PDB entry 4QWJ | X-ray diffraction, 2.90 A resolution | chains J and X of the 28 polymer chains in the assembly

[Chain J (and X)]
Protein: Proteasome subunit beta type-4
From: Saccharomyces cerevisiae
Notes: chain X of this document is another copy of the same molecule, construct and numbering; everything in this record applies to it too
UniProtKB: P22141 (PSB4_YEAST); numbering as in UniProt (aligned over 1-198)
Amino-acid sequence (198 residues; each row starts with the number of its first residue):
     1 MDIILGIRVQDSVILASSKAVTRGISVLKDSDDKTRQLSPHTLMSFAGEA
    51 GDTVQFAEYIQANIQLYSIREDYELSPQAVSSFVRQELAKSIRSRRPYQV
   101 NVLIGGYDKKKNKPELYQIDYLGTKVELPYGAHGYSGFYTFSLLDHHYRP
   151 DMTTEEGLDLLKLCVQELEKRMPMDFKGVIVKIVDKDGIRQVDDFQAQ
Unresolved in the structure: 196-198
Curated features (UniProtKB/Swiss-Prot):
  - modified residue: Met-1 (N-acetylmethionine), Ser-76 (Phosphoserine)

[Chain J / chain X interface]
Residue-residue contacts (39; chain J residue first):
  Thr-22(J) / Pro-173(X)
  Gly-24(J) / Pro-173(X)
  Ile-25(J) / Tyr-135(X)  hydrophobic
  Ile-25(J) / Tyr-139(X)  hydrogen bond (backbone-side chain)
  Ile-25(J) / Arg-171(X)
  Ile-25(J) / Pro-173(X)
  Ser-26(J) / Tyr-139(X)  hydrogen bond
  Ser-26(J) / Arg-171(X)
  Val-27(J) / Lys-170(X)
  Val-27(J) / Arg-171(X)  hydrogen bond (backbone-side chain)
  Val-27(J) / Met-172(X)
  Leu-28(J) / Arg-171(X)
  Asp-30(J) / Lys-170(X)  salt bridge
  Tyr-135(J) / Ile-25(X)  hydrophobic
  Tyr-139(J) / Ile-25(X)  hydrogen bond (side chain-backbone)
  Tyr-139(J) / Ser-26(X)  hydrogen bond
  Glu-169(J) / Lys-177(X)  hydrogen bond (backbone-side chain)
  Lys-170(J) / Val-27(X)
  Lys-170(J) / Asp-30(X)  salt bridge
  Lys-170(J) / Lys-177(X)  hydrogen bond (backbone-side chain)
  Arg-171(J) / Ile-25(X)
  Arg-171(J) / Ser-26(X)
  Arg-171(J) / Val-27(X)  hydrogen bond (side chain-backbone)
  Arg-171(J) / Leu-28(X)
  Met-172(J) / Val-27(X)
  Pro-173(J) / Thr-22(X)
  Pro-173(J) / Gly-24(X)
  Pro-173(J) / Ile-25(X)
  Pro-173(J) / Met-174(X)
  Pro-173(J) / Asp-175(X)  hydrogen bond (backbone-backbone)
  Met-174(J) / Pro-173(X)
  Met-174(J) / Met-174(X)  hydrophobic
  Met-174(J) / Asp-175(X)
  Asp-175(J) / Glu-169(X)
  Asp-175(J) / Pro-173(X)  hydrogen bond (backbone-backbone)
  Asp-175(J) / Met-174(X)
  Asp-175(J) / Asp-175(X)
  Lys-177(J) / Glu-169(X)  hydrogen bond (side chain-backbone)
  Lys-177(J) / Lys-170(X)  hydrogen bond (side chain-backbone)
Also at the interface, not in a pair above, chain J (18 interface residues in all): Phe-138
Also at the interface, not in a pair above, chain X (18 interface residues in all): Phe-138

[Overview]
The chain J/chain X interface involves 18 residues from each chain; the contacts include 12 hydrogen bonds and
2 salt bridges. Among the polar pairs are Asp-30(J)/Lys-170(X), Ile-25(J)/Tyr-139(X) and Ser-26(J)/Tyr-139(X).
Both chains are Proteasome subunit beta type-4 (Saccharomyces cerevisiae). Entry 4QWJ (yCP beta5-A49T-mutant
in complex with carfilzomib) was determined by X-ray diffraction, deposited together with 4QUX, 4QUY, 4QV0,
4QV1, 4QV3, 4QV4 and 42 further entries.
